PDB entry 2R7Z | X-ray diffraction, 3.80 A resolution | chains C and K of the 15 polymer chains in the assembly

[Chain C]
Molecule: DNA-directed RNA polymerase II subunit RPB3
Source organism: Saccharomyces cerevisiae
Notes: EC 2.7.7.6
UniProtKB: P16370 (RPB3_YEAST); residue numbers follow UniProt; this construct covers 1-318
Amino-acid sequence (318 residues; numbered 1 to 318; the number before each row is that of its first residue):
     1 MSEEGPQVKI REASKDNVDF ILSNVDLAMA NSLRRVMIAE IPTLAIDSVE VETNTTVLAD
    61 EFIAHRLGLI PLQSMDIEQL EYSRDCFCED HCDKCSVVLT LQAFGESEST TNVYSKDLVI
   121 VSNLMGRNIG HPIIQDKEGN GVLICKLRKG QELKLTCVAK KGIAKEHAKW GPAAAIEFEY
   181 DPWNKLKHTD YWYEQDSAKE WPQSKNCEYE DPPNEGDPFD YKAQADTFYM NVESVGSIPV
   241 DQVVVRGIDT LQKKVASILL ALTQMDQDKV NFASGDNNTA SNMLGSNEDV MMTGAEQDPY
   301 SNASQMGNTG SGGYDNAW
Not modelled in the structure: 1-2, 269-318
Bound ions: Zn2+: Cys86, Cys88, Cys92, Cys95
Swiss-Prot annotation at these positions:
  - binding site (Zn(2+)): Cys86, Cys88, Cys92, Cys95
  - modified residue: Ser2 (N-acetylserine)
  - natural variant: Ala30 (A30D: In mutant RPB3-1)
  - mutagenesis: Lys9 (K9E: Transcript termination readthrough)

[Chain K]
Molecule: DNA-directed RNA polymerase II subunit RPB11
Source organism: Saccharomyces cerevisiae
Notes: EC 2.7.7.6
UniProtKB: P38902 (RPB11_YEAST); numbering as in UniProt (aligned over 1-120)
Amino-acid sequence (120 residues; row label = number of the first residue in the row):
     1 MNAPDRFELF LLGEGESKLK IDPDTKAPNA VVITFEKEDH TLGNLIRAEL LNDRKVLFAA
    61 YKVEHPFFAR FKLRIQTTEG YDPKDALKNA CNSIINKLGA LKTNFETEWN LQTLAADDAF
Not modelled in the structure: 115-120
Swiss-Prot annotation at these positions:
  - mutagenesis: Glu108 (E108G/V: Transcript termination readthrough; E108K: Transcript termination readthrough. Lethal), Leu111 (L111P: Transcript termination readthrough), Leu114 (L114P: Transcript termination readthrough)

[How chain C and chain K interact]
Contacting residue pairs (68; chain C residue first):
  Glu3(C) - Asn104(K)
  Pro6(C) - Lys97(K)
  Pro6(C) - Leu101(K)
  Gln7(C) - Asn104(K)
  Val8(C) - Asn104(K)
  Val8(C) - Phe105(K)  hydrophobic
  Val8(C) - Glu108(K)
  Lys9(C) - Glu108(K)
  Ile10(C) - Glu108(K)
  Ile10(C) - Trp109(K)
  Ala13(C) - Leu114(K)
  Ser14(C) - Trp109(K)
  Val18(C) - Phe105(K)  hydrophobic
  Val18(C) - Trp109(K)  hydrophobic
  Phe20(C) - Phe105(K)  hydrophobic
  Asp26(C) - Glu49(K)
  Asp26(C) - Asn52(K)
  Ala28(C) - Ala48(K)  hydrophobic
  Met29(C) - Leu45(K)  hydrophobic
  Met29(C) - Ile94(K)
  Met29(C) - Lys97(K)
  Met29(C) - Leu98(K)  hydrophobic
  Ser32(C) - Thr41(K)
  Ser32(C) - Leu45(K)
  Arg35(C) - Asp39(K)  salt bridge
  Arg35(C) - His40(K)
  Arg35(C) - Thr41(K)  hydrogen bond
  Glu40(C) - Thr41(K)  hydrogen bond
  Arg84(C) - Phe10(K)
  Arg84(C) - Leu11(K)
  Ile163(C) - Phe10(K)  hydrophobic
  Lys165(C) - Arg6(K)  hydrogen bond (backbone-side chain)
  Lys165(C) - Leu9(K)
  Lys165(C) - Asp39(K)  salt bridge
  Glu166(C) - Arg6(K)  hydrogen bond (backbone-side chain)
  Glu166(C) - Phe7(K)
  Glu166(C) - Phe10(K)
  His167(C) - Arg6(K)
  Asp241(C) - Trp109(K)
  Val244(C) - Phe105(K)  hydrophobic
  Val245(C) - Lys102(K)
  Val245(C) - Glu106(K)
  Ile248(C) - Leu98(K)  hydrophobic
  Ile248(C) - Leu101(K)  hydrophobic
  Ile248(C) - Lys102(K)
  Leu251(C) - Leu45(K)  hydrophobic
  Leu251(C) - Leu98(K)  hydrophobic
  Gln252(C) - Ile95(K)  hydrogen bond (side chain-backbone)
  Gln252(C) - Leu98(K)
  Gln252(C) - Gly99(K)
  Gln252(C) - Lys102(K)
  Lys254(C) - Glu38(K)  salt bridge
  Lys254(C) - Thr41(K)
  Lys254(C) - Leu42(K)
  Val255(C) - Leu42(K)
  Val255(C) - Cys91(K)
  Val255(C) - Ile94(K)  hydrophobic
  Ile258(C) - Leu19(K)
  Ile258(C) - Cys91(K)  hydrophobic
  Leu259(C) - Lys88(K)
  Leu259(C) - Cys91(K)  hydrophobic
  Leu259(C) - Asn92(K)
  Leu259(C) - Ile95(K)  hydrophobic
  Ala261(C) - Leu19(K)  hydrophobic
  Leu262(C) - Leu19(K)  hydrophobic
  Leu262(C) - Leu87(K)  hydrophobic
  Met265(C) - Leu19(K)
  Asp266(C) - Lys88(K)  salt bridge
Also at the interface, not in a pair above, chain C (40 interface residues in all): Glu4, Leu22, Leu33, Asp249, Ala256
Also at the interface, not in a pair above, chain K (40 interface residues in all): Ser17, Ile21, Phe35, Asn44, Ile46, Ala100, Thr103, Gln112

[Summary]
Chain C and chain K each contribute 40 residues to their interface, with 5 hydrogen bonds and 4 salt bridges.
Polar contacts include Arg35(C)-Asp39(K), Lys165(C)-Asp39(K) and Lys254(C)-Glu38(K). From UniProt: 4
Zn2+-binding residues and one mutagenesis site on chain C; 3 mutagenesis sites on chain K.
Chain C is DNA-directed RNA polymerase II subunit RPB3 and chain K is DNA-directed RNA polymerase II subunit
RPB11, both from Saccharomyces cerevisiae; the structure, Cisplatin lesion containing RNA polymerase II
elongation complex, was determined by X-ray diffraction.
